PDB entry 4PU5 | X-ray diffraction, 1.83 A resolution | chain A

# Chain A
Name: Toxin-antitoxin system toxin HipA family
From: Shewanella oneidensis
Reference sequence: Q8EIX3 (Q8EIX3_SHEON); numbering as in UniProt (aligned over 1-433)
Chain sequence (453 residues; row label = number of the first residue in the row; numbers below 1 keep their minus sign (Met-19 is residue -19)):
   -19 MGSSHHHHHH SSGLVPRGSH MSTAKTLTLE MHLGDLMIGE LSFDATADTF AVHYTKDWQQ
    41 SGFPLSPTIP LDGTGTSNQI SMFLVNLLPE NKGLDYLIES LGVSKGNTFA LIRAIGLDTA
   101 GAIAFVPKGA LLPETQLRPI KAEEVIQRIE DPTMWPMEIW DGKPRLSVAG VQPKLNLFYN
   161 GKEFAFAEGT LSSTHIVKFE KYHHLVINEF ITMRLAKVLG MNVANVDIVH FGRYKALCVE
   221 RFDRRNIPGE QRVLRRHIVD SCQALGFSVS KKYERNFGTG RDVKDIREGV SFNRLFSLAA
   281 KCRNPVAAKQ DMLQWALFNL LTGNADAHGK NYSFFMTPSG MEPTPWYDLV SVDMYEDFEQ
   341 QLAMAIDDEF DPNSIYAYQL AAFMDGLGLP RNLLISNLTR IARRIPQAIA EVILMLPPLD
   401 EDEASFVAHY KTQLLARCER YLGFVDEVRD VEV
Not modelled in the structure: -19 to -5
Sequence notes: expression tag (-19 to 0)
Metal / ion sites: Na+: Ala305, Gln341; Mg2+ site 1: Asn311, Asp328 (together with AMP-PNP); Mg2+ site 2: Asp328 (together with AMP-PNP)
Ligand contacts: AMP-PNP (ANP; phosphoaminophosphonic acid-adenylate ester): Ala100, Val148, Ala149, Gly150, Val151, Gln152, Lys154, Ile176, Lys178, Glu189, Ala204, Val219, Glu220, Arg221, Phe222, Asp223, Ile238, Lys252, Asp306, His308, Lys310, Asn311, Tyr327, Asp328
Curated features (UniProtKB/Swiss-Prot):
  - DNA-binding region: Arg380 to Arg384, Arg429
  - active site: Asp306 (Proton acceptor)
  - binding site (ATP): Val151 to Lys154, Lys178, Glu220 to Phe222, His308 to Asn311, Tyr327, Asp328
  - modified residue: Ser147 (Phosphoserine)
  - mutagenesis: Asp306 (D306Q: No autophosphorylation)
Reported in the primary citation:
  - mutagenesis - D306Q: abolished catalytic activity
  - mutagenesis - D306Q (KD of 300 nM): unchanged binding to HipBso:DNA complex

# In short
Chain A binds AMP-PNP. Ala305 and Gln341 form the Na+ site. Asn311 and Asp328 coordinate Mg2+ site 1. Curated
annotation (UniProt) lists a DNA-binding region, active-site residue Asp306, 14 ATP-binding residues and one
mutagenesis site. From the paper: D306Q abolishes catalytic activity; D306Q leaves binding to HipBso:DNA
complex unchanged.
Chain A is Toxin-antitoxin system toxin HipA family (Shewanella oneidensis); the structure, Shewanella
oneidensis Toxin Antitoxin System Toxin Protein HipA Bound with AMPPNP and Mg, was determined by X-ray
diffraction together with 4PU3, 4PU4, 4PU7 and 4PU8 from the same study.
